2BK5 - chains A and B; structure by X-ray diffraction, 1.83 A resolution.

# Chain A (and B)
Name: Amine oxidase [flavin-containing] B
From: Homo sapiens
Notes: EC 1.4.3.4; chain B of this document is another copy of the same molecule, construct and numbering; everything in this record applies to it too
Reference sequence: P27338 (AOFB_HUMAN); numbering as in UniProt (aligned over 1-520)
Sequence (520 residues; row label = number of the first residue in the row):
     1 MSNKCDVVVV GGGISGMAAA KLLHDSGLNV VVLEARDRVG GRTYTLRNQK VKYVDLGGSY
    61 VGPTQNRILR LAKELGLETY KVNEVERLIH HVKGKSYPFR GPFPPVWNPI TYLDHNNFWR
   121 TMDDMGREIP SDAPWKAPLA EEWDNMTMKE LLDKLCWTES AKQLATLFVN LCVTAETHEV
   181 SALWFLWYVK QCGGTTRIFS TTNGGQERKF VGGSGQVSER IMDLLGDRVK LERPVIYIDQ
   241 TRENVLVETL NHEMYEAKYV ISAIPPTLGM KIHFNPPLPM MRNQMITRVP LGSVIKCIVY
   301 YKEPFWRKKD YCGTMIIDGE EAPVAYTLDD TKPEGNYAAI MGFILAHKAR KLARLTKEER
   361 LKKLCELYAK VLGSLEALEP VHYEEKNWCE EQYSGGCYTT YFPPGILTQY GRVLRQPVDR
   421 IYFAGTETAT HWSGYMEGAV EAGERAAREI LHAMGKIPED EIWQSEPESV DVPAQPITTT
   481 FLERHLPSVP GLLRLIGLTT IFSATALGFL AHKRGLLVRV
Not modelled in the structure: 1-2, 502-520 (chain B: 1-2, 497-520)
Covalent attachments: flavin-adenine dinucleotide (FAD) linked to Cys397
Sequence notes: engineered mutation Phe199 (Ile in P27338)
Residues lining bound ligands:
  - FAD (flavin-adenine dinucleotide): Val10, Gly11, Gly12, Gly13, Ile14, Ser15, Gly16, Leu33, Glu34, Ala35, Arg36, Gly40, Gly41, Arg42, Thr43, Leu56, Gly57, Gly58, Ser59, Tyr60, Arg233, Pro234, Val235, Ala263, Ile264, Pro265, Leu268, Ile272, Val294, Lys296, Phe343, Trp388, Tyr393, Tyr398, Gly425, Thr426, Gly434, Tyr435, Met436, Glu437, Ala439
  - isatin (ISN): Tyr60, Leu171, Cys172, Ile198, Phe199, Gln206, Tyr326, Leu328, Met341, Phe343, Tyr398, Tyr435
UniProt features mapped onto this chain:
  - site (Important for catalytic activity): Cys156, Cys365, His382
  - modified residue: Ser2 (N-acetylserine), Lys52 (N6-acetyllysine), Cys397 (S-8alpha-FAD cysteine)
  - mutagenesis: Cys5 (C5S: No loss of activity), Cys156 (C156S: Complete loss of activity), Thr158 (T158A: Dramatic loss of activity), Cys172 (C172S: No loss of activity), Cys192 (C192S: No loss of activity), Cys297 (C297S: No loss of activity), Cys312 (C312S: No loss of activity), Cys365 (C365S: Complete loss of activity), His382 (H382R: Significant loss of activity), Lys386 (K386M: No loss of activity), Cys389 (C389A: Complete loss of activity; C389S: No loss of activity), Ser394 (S394A: No loss of activity), 1 further mutagenesis entry in UniProt
What the authors report for this chain:
  - mutagenesis - I199F: unchanged binding to isatin
  - conformationally variable residues (side-chain flip): Phe199
  - mutagenesis - I199F: decreased catalytic activity

# Chain A / chain B interface
Pairs across the interface (92; chain A residue first):
  Asn145(A) - Lys149(B)
  Asn145(A) - His178(B)  hydrogen bond
  Lys149(A) - Asn145(B)
  Glu150(A) - Glu150(B)
  His178(A) - Asn145(B)  hydrogen bond
  His178(A) - Pro404(B)
  His178(A) - Gly405(B)
  Glu179(A) - Pro404(B)
  Val235(A) - His273(B)
  Ile236(A) - Ile236(B)  hydrophobic
  Ile236(A) - His273(B)
  Tyr237(A) - Leu250(B)  hydrophobic
  Glu248(A) - His252(B)  salt bridge
  Leu250(A) - Tyr237(B)  hydrophobic
  His252(A) - Glu248(B)  salt bridge
  Thr267(A) - Met270(B)
  Leu268(A) - Met270(B)  hydrophobic
  Met270(A) - Thr267(B)
  Met270(A) - Leu268(B)  hydrophobic
  Met270(A) - Met270(B)  hydrophobic
  Met270(A) - Lys271(B)  hydrogen bond (backbone-side chain)
  Lys271(A) - Met270(B)  hydrogen bond (side chain-backbone)
  Lys271(A) - Ile272(B)  hydrogen bond (side chain-backbone)
  Lys271(A) - His273(B)  hydrogen bond (backbone-side chain)
  Ile272(A) - Lys271(B)  hydrogen bond (backbone-side chain)
  Ile272(A) - Gln392(B)
  His273(A) - Pro234(B)
  His273(A) - Val235(B)
  His273(A) - Ile236(B)
  His273(A) - Lys271(B)  hydrogen bond (side chain-backbone)
  His273(A) - Gln392(B)
  His273(A) - Tyr393(B)  hydrogen bond
  Phe274(A) - Gln392(B)  hydrogen bond (backbone-side chain)
  Met280(A) - Ala353(B)  hydrophobic
  Met280(A) - Asn387(B)
  Met280(A) - Cys389(B)  hydrophobic
  Met280(A) - Glu390(B)
  Met281(A) - Arg350(B)
  Asn283(A) - Cys389(B)  hydrogen bond (side chain-backbone)
  Asn283(A) - Glu390(B)
  Asn283(A) - Glu391(B)  hydrogen bond (side chain-backbone)
  Asn283(A) - Gln392(B)
  Gln284(A) - Leu291(B)
  Gln284(A) - Gly292(B)  hydrogen bond (side chain-backbone)
  Gln284(A) - Ser293(B)  hydrogen bond
  Gln284(A) - Cys389(B)  hydrogen bond
  Gln284(A) - Gly395(B)  hydrogen bond (side chain-backbone)
  Gln284(A) - Gly396(B)
  Thr287(A) - Pro290(B)
  Arg288(A) - Pro290(B)
  Arg288(A) - Leu291(B)  hydrogen bond (side chain-backbone)
  Arg288(A) - Ser293(B)  hydrogen bond
  Arg288(A) - Tyr401(B)
  Pro290(A) - Thr287(B)
  Pro290(A) - Arg288(B)
  Leu291(A) - Gln284(B)
  Leu291(A) - Arg288(B)  hydrogen bond (backbone-side chain)
  Gly292(A) - Gln284(B)  hydrogen bond (backbone-side chain)
  Ser293(A) - Gln284(B)  hydrogen bond
  Ser293(A) - Arg288(B)  hydrogen bond
  Ser293(A) - Tyr410(B)  hydrogen bond
  His347(A) - Gln409(B)
  Arg350(A) - Met281(B)
  Arg350(A) - Arg288(B)
  Arg350(A) - Gln409(B)  hydrogen bond
  Arg350(A) - Tyr410(B)  hydrogen bond
  Ala353(A) - Met280(B)  hydrophobic
  Asn387(A) - Met280(B)
  Cys389(A) - Met280(B)  hydrophobic
  Cys389(A) - Asn283(B)  hydrogen bond (backbone-side chain)
  Cys389(A) - Gln284(B)  hydrogen bond
  Glu390(A) - Met280(B)
  Glu390(A) - Asn283(B)
  Glu391(A) - Asn283(B)  hydrogen bond (backbone-side chain)
  Gln392(A) - Ile272(B)
  Gln392(A) - His273(B)
  Gln392(A) - Phe274(B)  hydrogen bond (side chain-backbone)
  Gln392(A) - Asn283(B)
  Tyr393(A) - His273(B)  hydrogen bond
  Gly395(A) - Gln284(B)  hydrogen bond (backbone-side chain)
  Gly396(A) - Gln284(B)
  Tyr401(A) - Arg288(B)
  Tyr401(A) - Ile406(B)
  Pro404(A) - His178(B)
  Pro404(A) - Glu179(B)
  Pro404(A) - Pro404(B)  hydrophobic
  Gly405(A) - His178(B)
  Ile406(A) - Tyr401(B)
  Gln409(A) - His347(B)
  Gln409(A) - Arg350(B)  hydrogen bond
  Tyr410(A) - Ser293(B)  hydrogen bond
  Tyr410(A) - Arg350(B)  hydrogen bond
Other interface residues (no listed pair), chain A (52 interface residues in all): Thr147, Pro234, Pro277, Leu278, Val289, Ala349, Pro403
Other interface residues (no listed pair), chain B (52 interface residues in all): Thr147, Pro277, Leu278, Val289, Ala349, Pro403

# Summary
The chain A/chain B interface involves 52 residues from each chain; the contacts include 34 hydrogen bonds and
2 salt bridges. Polar pairs include Glu248(A)-His252(B), Asn145(A)-His178(B) and Met270(A)-Lys271(B). Chain A
binds isatin. Flavin-adenine dinucleotide is covalently linked to Cys397(A). The paper reports that I199F of
chain A reduces catalytic activity; conformational variability at Phe199(A).
Both chains are Amine oxidase [flavin-containing] B (Homo sapiens). Entry 2BK5 (Human Monoamine Oxidase B:
I199F mutant in complex with isatin) was determined by X-ray diffraction, deposited together with 2BK3 and
2BK4.
